PDB entry 4AAA | X-ray diffraction, 1.53 A resolution | chain A

[Chain A]
Protein: Cyclin-dependent kinase-like 2
Organism: Homo sapiens
Notes: EC 2.7.11.22; fragment: kinase domain, residues 1-308
Reference sequence: Q92772 (CDKL2_HUMAN); residue numbers follow UniProt; this construct covers 1-308
Chain sequence (331 residues; numbered -22 to 308; the number before each row is that of its first residue; numbers below 1 keep their minus sign (Met-22 is residue -22)):
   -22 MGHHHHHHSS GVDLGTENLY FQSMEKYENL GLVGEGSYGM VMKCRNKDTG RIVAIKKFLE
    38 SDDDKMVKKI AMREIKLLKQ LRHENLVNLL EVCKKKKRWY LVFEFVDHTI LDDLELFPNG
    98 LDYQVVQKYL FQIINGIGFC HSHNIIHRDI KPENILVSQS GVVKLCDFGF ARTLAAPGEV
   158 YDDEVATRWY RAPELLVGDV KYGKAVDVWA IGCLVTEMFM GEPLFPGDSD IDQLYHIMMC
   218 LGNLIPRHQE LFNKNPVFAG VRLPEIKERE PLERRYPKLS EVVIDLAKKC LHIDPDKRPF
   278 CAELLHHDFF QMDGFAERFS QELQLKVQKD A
Unresolved in the structure: -22 to -5, 149-160, 303-308
Sequence notes: expression tag (-22 to 0); engineered mutation Asp159 (Thr in Q92772), Glu161 (Tyr in Q92772)
Ligand contacts: cdk 1/2 inhibitor (DKI; 5-amino-3-{[4-(aminosulfonyl)phenyl]amino}-N-(2,6-difluorophenyl)-1H-1,2,4-triazole-1-carbothioamide): Val10, Gly11, Tyr15, Val18, Ala31, Val64, Phe80, Glu81, Phe82, Val83, Asp84, His85, Thr86, Asp89, Glu130, Asn131, Leu133, Cys143, Asp144
From the paper describing this entry:
  - catalytic residues: Lys33
  - conformationally variable residues (helix shift): Glu51

[Overview]
Chain A binds cdk 1/2 inhibitor. From the paper: the catalytic residue Lys33; conformational variability at
Glu51.
Chain A is Cyclin-dependent kinase-like 2 (Homo sapiens); the structure, Crystal structure of the human CDKL2
kinase domain, was determined by X-ray diffraction together with 4BGQ, 3ZDU, 4BBM and 4AGU from the same
study.
